Entry 7S1X (electron microscopy, 2.90 A resolution); this record covers chains B and A.

== Chain B (and A) ==
Molecule: Solute carrier family 12 member 2
Organism: Homo sapiens
Notes: chain A of this document is another copy of the same molecule, construct and numbering; everything in this record applies to it too
UniProtKB: P55011 (S12A2_HUMAN); residue numbers follow UniProt; this construct covers 2-1212
Chain sequence (1216 residues; row label = number of the first residue in the row; numbers below 1 keep their minus sign (Gly-3 is residue -3)):
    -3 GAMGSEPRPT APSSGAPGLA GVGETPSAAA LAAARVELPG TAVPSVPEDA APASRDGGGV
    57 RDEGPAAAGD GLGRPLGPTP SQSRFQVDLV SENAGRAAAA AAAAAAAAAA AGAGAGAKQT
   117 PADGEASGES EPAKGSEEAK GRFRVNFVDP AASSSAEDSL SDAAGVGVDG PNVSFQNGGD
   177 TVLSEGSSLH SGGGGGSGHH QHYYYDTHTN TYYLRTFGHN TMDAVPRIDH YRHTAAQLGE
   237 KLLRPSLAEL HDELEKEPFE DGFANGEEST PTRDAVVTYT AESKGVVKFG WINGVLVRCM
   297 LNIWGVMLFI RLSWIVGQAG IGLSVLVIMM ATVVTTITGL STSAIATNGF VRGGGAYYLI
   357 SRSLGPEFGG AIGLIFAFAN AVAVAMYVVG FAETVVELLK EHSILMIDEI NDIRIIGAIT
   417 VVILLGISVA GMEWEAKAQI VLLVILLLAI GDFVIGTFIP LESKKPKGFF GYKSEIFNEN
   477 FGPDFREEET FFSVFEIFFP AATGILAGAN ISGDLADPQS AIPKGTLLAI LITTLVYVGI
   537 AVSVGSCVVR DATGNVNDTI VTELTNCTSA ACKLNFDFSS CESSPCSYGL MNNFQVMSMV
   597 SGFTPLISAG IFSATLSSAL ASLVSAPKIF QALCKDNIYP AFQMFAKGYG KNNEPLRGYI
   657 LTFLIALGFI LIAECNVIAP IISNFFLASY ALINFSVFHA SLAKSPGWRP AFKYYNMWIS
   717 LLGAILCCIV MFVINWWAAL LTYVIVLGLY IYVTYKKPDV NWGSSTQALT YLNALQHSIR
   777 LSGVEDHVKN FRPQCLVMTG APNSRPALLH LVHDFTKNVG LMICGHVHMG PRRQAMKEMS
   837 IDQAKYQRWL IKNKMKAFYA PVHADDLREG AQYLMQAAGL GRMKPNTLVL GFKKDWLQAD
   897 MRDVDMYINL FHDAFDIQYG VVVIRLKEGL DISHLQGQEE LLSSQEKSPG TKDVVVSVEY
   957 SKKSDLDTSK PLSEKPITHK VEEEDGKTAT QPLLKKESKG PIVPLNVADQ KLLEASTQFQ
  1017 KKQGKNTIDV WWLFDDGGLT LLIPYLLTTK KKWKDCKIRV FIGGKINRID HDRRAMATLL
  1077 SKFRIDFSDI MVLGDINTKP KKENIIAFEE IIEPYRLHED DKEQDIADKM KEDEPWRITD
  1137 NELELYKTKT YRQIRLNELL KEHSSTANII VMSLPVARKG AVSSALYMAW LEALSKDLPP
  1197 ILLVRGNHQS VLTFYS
Disordered / not traced: -3 to 215, 251-281, 927-1021
Sequence notes: expression tag (-3 to 1); engineered mutation Asn289 (Lys in P55011), Glu492 (Ala in P55011), Cys671 (Leu in P55011)
UniProt features mapped onto this chain:
  - region: Ser761 to Ser778 (Scissor helix)
  - motif: Arg80 to Val83 (RFXV motif 1), Arg138 to Val141 (RFXV motif 2)
  - binding site (Na(+)): Leu297, Trp300, Ala610, Ser613, Ser614
  - binding site (K(+)): Asn298, Ile299, Tyr383, Pro496, Ala497, Thr499
  - binding site (chloride): Gly301, Val302, Met303, Phe372, Pro496, Ala497, Gly500, Ile501, Phe682, Tyr686
  - modified residue: Ser77 (Phosphoserine), Ser79 (Phosphoserine), Thr203 (Phosphothreonine), Thr207 (Phosphothreonine), Thr212 (Phosphothreonine), Thr217 (Phosphothreonine), Thr230 (Phosphothreonine), Ser242 (Phosphoserine), Thr266 (Phosphothreonine), Ser940 (Phosphoserine), Ser944 (Phosphoserine), Ser994 (Phosphoserine)
  - glycosylation (N-linked (GlcNAc...) asparagine): Asn553, Asn562
  - natural variant: Ala327 (A327V: In DELMNES), Asn376 (N376I: In DELMNES), Ala379 (A379L: In DELMNES), Arg410 (R410Q: In DELMNES), Trp892 to Ser1212 (deletion: In DELMNES), Glu979 (E979K: In DFNA78), Glu980 (E980K: In DELMNES), Asp981 (D981Y: In DFNA78), Pro988 (P988T: In DFNA78)
  - mutagenesis: Thr217 (T217A/S/E: Impairs transporter activity), Asp219 (D219A: Impairs transporter activity), Gly235 (G235A: Impairs transporter activity), Glu236 to Glu249 (Decrease in Cl(-) influx and impairs transporter activity; Decrease in Cl(-) influx when mutated to the equivalent sequence in NKCC2), Lys237 (K237A: Impairs transporter activity), Leu238 (L238A: Impairs transporter activity), Arg240 (R240A: Impairs transporter activity), Pro241 (P241A: Impairs transporter activity), Ser242 (S242A/E: Impairs transporter activity), Leu243 (L243A: Abolishes transporter activity), Ala244 (A244E: Impairs transporter activity), Leu246 (L246S: Impairs transporter activity), 44 further mutagenesis entries in UniProt
Disulfide bonds: Cys563-Cys568, Cys577-Cys582
Ion coordination: K+: Asn298, Ile299, Tyr383, Thr499 (together with 82U)
Small-molecule neighbours: 82U (3-(butylamino)-4-phenoxy-5-sulfamoylbenzoic acid): Ile299, Gly301, Val302, Met303, Leu304, Arg307, Ala379, Met382, Tyr383, Val385, Ile493, Pro496, Ala497, Thr499, Cys671, Ala675, Ile678, Ser679, Phe682
Reported in the primary citation:
  - binding site for 82U: Val302, Met303, Met382, Tyr383, Val385, Ile493, Pro496, Ala497, Thr499, Cys671, Ala675
  - mutagenesis - M382W: abolished binding to 82U (citing earlier work)
  - mutagenesis - A492E, L671C: increased catalytic activity
  - mutagenesis - K289N: increased expression (citing earlier work)
  - post-translational modification sites: Thr217, Thr230 (citing earlier work)
  - mutagenesis - T217A, T217S, L243A: abolished catalytic activity
  - conformationally variable residues (side-chain flip): Arg307, Glu389
  - mutagenesis - M382C, P496C, S679C: decreased catalytic activity on MTSET
  - contacts within the chain: Arg294-Glu431 (salt bridge), Asp510-Lys624 (salt bridge)

== How chain B and chain A interact ==
Residue-residue contacts - 257 pairs, chain B then chain A:
  Thr217(B) - Arg1174(A)
  Asp219(B) - Phe1030(A)
  Asp219(B) - Asp1031(A)
  Asp219(B) - Arg1201(A)  salt bridge
  Asp219(B) - His1204(A)
  Ala220(B) - Phe1030(A)
  Ala220(B) - Asp1031(A)  hydrogen bond (backbone-backbone)
  Val221(B) - Leu1029(A)
  Pro222(B) - Trp1028(A)  hydrophobic
  Pro222(B) - Leu1029(A)
  Pro222(B) - Asp1031(A)
  Arg223(B) - Leu1075(A)
  Ile224(B) - Leu1075(A)  hydrophobic
  Ile224(B) - Lys1078(A)
  His226(B) - Asp1031(A)  salt bridge
  Tyr227(B) - Asp1031(A)  hydrogen bond
  Tyr227(B) - Gly1033(A)  hydrogen bond (side chain-backbone)
  Tyr227(B) - Gly1034(A)  hydrogen bond (side chain-backbone)
  Tyr227(B) - Phe1079(A)  hydrophobic
  Tyr227(B) - Leu1208(A)
  Tyr227(B) - Phe1210(A)
  Arg228(B) - Tyr1211(A)
  His229(B) - Tyr1211(A)  hydrogen bond (backbone-side chain)
  Thr230(B) - Tyr1211(A)
  Arg240(B) - Asp1031(A)  salt bridge
  Arg240(B) - Gly1033(A)
  Arg240(B) - His1204(A)
  Arg240(B) - Gln1205(A)  hydrogen bond (side chain-backbone)
  Arg240(B) - Ser1206(A)
  Pro241(B) - His1204(A)  hydrogen bond (backbone-side chain)
  Leu243(B) - Phe911(A)
  Leu243(B) - Gln914(A)
  Leu243(B) - Asn1203(A)
  Leu243(B) - His1204(A)
  Glu245(B) - Arg1174(A)  hydrogen bond (backbone-side chain)
  Leu246(B) - Arg1174(A)  hydrogen bond (backbone-side chain)
  Leu246(B) - His1204(A)
  His247(B) - His908(A)  hydrogen bond
  His247(B) - Phe911(A)
  His247(B) - Asp912(A)
  His247(B) - Ala1173(A)
  His247(B) - Arg1174(A)
  His247(B) - Lys1175(A)  hydrogen bond (backbone-backbone)
  Asp248(B) - Arg1174(A)  hydrogen bond (backbone-side chain)
  Glu249(B) - Arg1174(A)
  Glu249(B) - Lys1175(A)
  Asn344(B) - Arg1080(A)  hydrogen bond (backbone-side chain)
  Gly345(B) - Phe1210(A)
  Gly345(B) - Tyr1211(A)
  Gly345(B) - Ser1212(A)
  Phe346(B) - Phe1210(A)  hydrogen bond (backbone-backbone)
  Phe346(B) - Tyr1211(A)
  Phe346(B) - Ser1212(A)  hydrogen bond (backbone-side chain)
  Val347(B) - Ser1212(A)
  Arg348(B) - Tyr1211(A)
  Tyr354(B) - Ser1212(A)
  Arg358(B) - Lys785(A)  hydrogen bond (backbone-side chain)
  Arg358(B) - Ser1212(A)
  Lys700(B) - Arg788(A)
  Lys700(B) - Asn814(A)
  Ser701(B) - Lys785(A)
  Ser701(B) - Asn786(A)
  Ser701(B) - Arg788(A)
  Pro702(B) - Phe787(A)
  Pro702(B) - Arg788(A)
  Pro702(B) - Val815(A)  hydrophobic
  Pro702(B) - Leu1038(A)  hydrophobic
  Pro702(B) - Tyr1041(A)
  Pro702(B) - Leu1042(A)  hydrophobic
  Gly703(B) - Lys785(A)
  Gly703(B) - Arg1080(A)
  Arg705(B) - Tyr1041(A)
  Arg705(B) - Phe1079(A)  hydrogen bond (side chain-backbone)
  Arg705(B) - Arg1080(A)
  Arg705(B) - Leu1208(A)
  Arg705(B) - Thr1209(A)  hydrogen bond (side chain-backbone)
  Ala707(B) - Arg1080(A)
  Asn757(B) - Glu781(A)
  Asn757(B) - Asp782(A)  hydrogen bond (side chain-backbone)
  Asn757(B) - His783(A)
  Trp758(B) - His783(A)
  Trp758(B) - Lys785(A)  hydrogen bond (backbone-side chain)
  Gly759(B) - His783(A)
  Gly759(B) - Lys785(A)  hydrogen bond (backbone-side chain)
  Gly759(B) - Asn786(A)  hydrogen bond (backbone-side chain)
  Ser760(B) - Asn786(A)  hydrogen bond (backbone-side chain)
  Gln763(B) - Val780(A)
  Gln763(B) - Glu781(A)
  Gln763(B) - Asn786(A)
  Ala764(B) - Asn786(A)  hydrogen bond (backbone-side chain)
  Ala764(B) - Arg788(A)  hydrogen bond (backbone-side chain)
  Thr766(B) - Leu777(A)
  Thr766(B) - Val780(A)
  Tyr767(B) - Leu777(A)  hydrophobic
  Tyr767(B) - Arg788(A)
  Tyr767(B) - Gln790(A)  hydrogen bond
  Tyr767(B) - Gly816(A)
  Tyr767(B) - Leu817(A)
  Tyr767(B) - Arg878(A)
  Leu768(B) - Asn814(A)
  Ala770(B) - His773(A)
  Ala770(B) - Ser774(A)
  Ala770(B) - Met879(A)
  Leu771(B) - Gly816(A)
  Leu771(B) - Leu817(A)  hydrophobic
  Leu771(B) - Met879(A)
  Gln772(B) - Asn814(A)  hydrogen bond
  His773(B) - Ala770(A)
  His773(B) - His773(A)  hydrogen bond
  Ser774(B) - Ala770(A)
  Ser774(B) - Ser774(A)
  Ser774(B) - Phe854(A)
  Ile775(B) - Phe854(A)  hydrophobic
  Leu777(B) - Thr766(A)
  Leu777(B) - Tyr767(A)  hydrophobic
  Ser778(B) - Gln843(A)
  Ser778(B) - Ile847(A)
  Ser778(B) - Phe854(A)
  Val780(B) - Gln763(A)
  Val780(B) - Thr766(A)
  Glu781(B) - Asn757(A)
  Glu781(B) - Gln763(A)
  Asp782(B) - Asn757(A)  hydrogen bond (backbone-side chain)
  His783(B) - Asn757(A)
  His783(B) - Trp758(A)
  His783(B) - Gly759(A)
  Lys785(B) - Arg358(A)  hydrogen bond (side chain-backbone)
  Lys785(B) - Ser701(A)
  Lys785(B) - Gly703(A)
  Lys785(B) - Trp758(A)  hydrogen bond (side chain-backbone)
  Lys785(B) - Gly759(A)  hydrogen bond (side chain-backbone)
  Asn786(B) - Ser701(A)
  Asn786(B) - Gly759(A)  hydrogen bond (side chain-backbone)
  Asn786(B) - Ser760(A)  hydrogen bond (side chain-backbone)
  Asn786(B) - Gln763(A)
  Asn786(B) - Ala764(A)  hydrogen bond (side chain-backbone)
  Phe787(B) - Pro702(A)
  Arg788(B) - Lys700(A)
  Arg788(B) - Ser701(A)
  Arg788(B) - Pro702(A)
  Arg788(B) - Ala764(A)  hydrogen bond (side chain-backbone)
  Arg788(B) - Tyr767(A)
  Gln790(B) - Tyr767(A)  hydrogen bond
  Asn814(B) - Lys700(A)
  Asn814(B) - Leu768(A)
  Asn814(B) - Gln772(A)  hydrogen bond
  Val815(B) - Pro702(A)  hydrophobic
  Gly816(B) - Tyr767(A)
  Gly816(B) - Leu771(A)
  Leu817(B) - Tyr767(A)
  Leu817(B) - Leu771(A)  hydrophobic
  Ile819(B) - Leu876(A)  hydrophobic
  Arg828(B) - Asp912(A)
  Met832(B) - Asp912(A)
  Met832(B) - Ile913(A)  hydrophobic
  Gln843(B) - Ser778(A)
  Ile847(B) - Ser778(A)
  Phe854(B) - Ser774(A)
  Phe854(B) - Ile775(A)  hydrophobic
  Phe854(B) - Ser778(A)
  Phe854(B) - Leu876(A)  hydrophobic
  Phe854(B) - Gly877(A)
  Val858(B) - Gln872(A)
  His859(B) - Gln872(A)  hydrogen bond (backbone-side chain)
  Gln868(B) - Tyr869(A)
  Tyr869(B) - Gln868(A)
  Tyr869(B) - Tyr869(A)  hydrophobic
  Tyr869(B) - Gln872(A)
  Tyr869(B) - Ala873(A)
  Leu870(B) - Ala873(A)  hydrophobic
  Gln872(B) - Val858(A)
  Gln872(B) - His859(A)  hydrogen bond (side chain-backbone)
  Gln872(B) - Tyr869(A)
  Ala873(B) - Tyr869(A)
  Ala873(B) - Leu870(A)  hydrophobic
  Ala873(B) - Ala873(A)  hydrophobic
  Ala873(B) - Ala874(A)
  Ala874(B) - Ala873(A)
  Gly875(B) - Gly875(A)  hydrogen bond (backbone-backbone)
  Leu876(B) - Ile819(A)  hydrophobic
  Leu876(B) - Phe854(A)  hydrophobic
  Leu876(B) - Met879(A)  hydrophobic
  Gly877(B) - Phe854(A)
  Arg878(B) - Tyr767(A)
  Met879(B) - Ala770(A)
  Met879(B) - Leu771(A)
  Met879(B) - Leu876(A)  hydrophobic
  His908(B) - His247(A)  hydrogen bond
  Phe911(B) - Leu243(A)
  Phe911(B) - His247(A)
  Asp912(B) - His247(A)
  Asp912(B) - Arg828(A)
  Asp912(B) - Met832(A)
  Ile913(B) - Met832(A)  hydrophobic
  Gln914(B) - Leu243(A)
  Trp1028(B) - Pro222(A)  hydrophobic
  Leu1029(B) - Val221(A)
  Leu1029(B) - Pro222(A)
  Phe1030(B) - Asp219(A)
  Phe1030(B) - Ala220(A)
  Asp1031(B) - Asp219(A)
  Asp1031(B) - Ala220(A)  hydrogen bond (backbone-backbone)
  Asp1031(B) - Pro222(A)
  Asp1031(B) - His226(A)  salt bridge
  Asp1031(B) - Tyr227(A)  hydrogen bond
  Asp1031(B) - Arg240(A)  salt bridge
  Gly1033(B) - Tyr227(A)  hydrogen bond (backbone-side chain)
  Gly1033(B) - Arg240(A)
  Gly1034(B) - Tyr227(A)  hydrogen bond (backbone-side chain)
  Leu1038(B) - Pro702(A)  hydrophobic
  Tyr1041(B) - Pro702(A)
  Tyr1041(B) - Arg705(A)
  Leu1042(B) - Pro702(A)  hydrophobic
  Leu1075(B) - Arg223(A)
  Leu1075(B) - Ile224(A)  hydrophobic
  Lys1078(B) - Ile224(A)
  Phe1079(B) - Tyr227(A)  hydrophobic
  Phe1079(B) - Arg705(A)  hydrogen bond (backbone-side chain)
  Arg1080(B) - Asn344(A)  hydrogen bond (side chain-backbone)
  Arg1080(B) - Gly703(A)
  Arg1080(B) - Arg705(A)
  Arg1080(B) - Ala707(A)
  Ala1173(B) - His247(A)
  Arg1174(B) - Thr217(A)
  Arg1174(B) - Glu245(A)  hydrogen bond (side chain-backbone)
  Arg1174(B) - Leu246(A)  hydrogen bond (side chain-backbone)
  Arg1174(B) - His247(A)
  Arg1174(B) - Asp248(A)  hydrogen bond (side chain-backbone)
  Arg1174(B) - Glu249(A)
  Lys1175(B) - His247(A)  hydrogen bond (backbone-backbone)
  Lys1175(B) - Glu249(A)
  Arg1201(B) - Asp219(A)  salt bridge
  Asn1203(B) - Leu243(A)
  His1204(B) - Asp219(A)
  His1204(B) - Arg240(A)
  His1204(B) - Pro241(A)  hydrogen bond (side chain-backbone)
  His1204(B) - Leu243(A)
  His1204(B) - Leu246(A)
  Gln1205(B) - Arg240(A)  hydrogen bond (backbone-side chain)
  Ser1206(B) - Arg240(A)
  Leu1208(B) - Tyr227(A)
  Leu1208(B) - Arg705(A)
  Thr1209(B) - Arg705(A)  hydrogen bond (backbone-side chain)
  Phe1210(B) - Tyr227(A)
  Phe1210(B) - Gly345(A)
  Phe1210(B) - Phe346(A)  hydrogen bond (backbone-backbone)
  Tyr1211(B) - Arg228(A)
  Tyr1211(B) - His229(A)  hydrogen bond (side chain-backbone)
  Tyr1211(B) - Thr230(A)
  Tyr1211(B) - Gly345(A)
  Tyr1211(B) - Phe346(A)
  Tyr1211(B) - Arg348(A)
  Ser1212(B) - Gly345(A)
  Ser1212(B) - Phe346(A)  hydrogen bond (side chain-backbone)
  Ser1212(B) - Val347(A)
  Ser1212(B) - Tyr354(A)
  Ser1212(B) - Arg358(A)
Other interface residues (no listed pair), chain B (132 interface residues in all): Met218, Ser242, Ala244, Thr343, Ala699, Trp704, Pro706, Asn769, Arg776, Gly779, Pro789, Lys852, Ala853, Pro857, Gly1059, Ile1081, Arg1148, Val1172, Gly1202
Other interface residues (no listed pair), chain A (132 interface residues in all): Met218, Ser242, Ala244, Thr343, Ala699, Trp704, Pro706, Asn769, Arg776, Gly779, Pro789, Lys852, Ala853, Pro857, Gly1059, Ile1081, Arg1148, Val1172, Gly1202
Interface features reported in the paper:
  - residue pairs: Thr217(A)-Arg1174(B), Asp219(A)-Arg1201(B) (salt bridge), Arg1174(A)-Thr217(B), Arg1201(A)-Asp219(B) (salt bridge)
  - interface residues, chain A: Asn216(A), His226(A), Tyr227(A), Arg240(A), Arg348(A), Tyr354(A), Arg705(A), Lys785(A), Asp1031(A), Gly1033(A), Gly1034(A), Arg1080(A), Arg1201(A), His1204(A), Gln1205(A), Ser1206(A), Tyr1211(A), Ser1212(A)

== Overview ==
The chain B/chain A interface involves 132 residues from each chain, with 58 hydrogen bonds and 6 salt
bridges. Polar contacts include Asp219(B)-Arg1201(A), His226(B)-Asp1031(A) and Arg240(B)-Asp1031(A). The
authors report contacts between Thr217(A) and Arg1174(B) and Arg1174(A) and Thr217(B); salt bridges between
Asp219(A) and Arg1201(B) and Arg1201(A) and Asp219(B). From the paper: a binding site for 82U at Val302(B),
Met303(B) and Met382(B) among others; T217A, T217S and L243A of chain B abolish catalytic activity; 10
substitutions were tested in all.
Both chains are Solute carrier family 12 member 2 (Homo sapiens). Entry 7S1X (Cryo-EM structure of human NKCC1
K289NA492EL671C bound with bumetanide) was determined by electron microscopy (same publication as 7S1Y and
7S1Z).
